Entry 5XUU (X-ray diffraction, 2.50 A resolution); this record covers chains A and C of the 4 polymer chains in the assembly.

== Chain A ==
Name: LbCpf1
From: Lachnospiraceae bacterium ND2006
Amino-acid sequence (1231 residues; row label = number of the first residue in the row; numbers below 1 keep their minus sign (Gly-2 is residue -2)):
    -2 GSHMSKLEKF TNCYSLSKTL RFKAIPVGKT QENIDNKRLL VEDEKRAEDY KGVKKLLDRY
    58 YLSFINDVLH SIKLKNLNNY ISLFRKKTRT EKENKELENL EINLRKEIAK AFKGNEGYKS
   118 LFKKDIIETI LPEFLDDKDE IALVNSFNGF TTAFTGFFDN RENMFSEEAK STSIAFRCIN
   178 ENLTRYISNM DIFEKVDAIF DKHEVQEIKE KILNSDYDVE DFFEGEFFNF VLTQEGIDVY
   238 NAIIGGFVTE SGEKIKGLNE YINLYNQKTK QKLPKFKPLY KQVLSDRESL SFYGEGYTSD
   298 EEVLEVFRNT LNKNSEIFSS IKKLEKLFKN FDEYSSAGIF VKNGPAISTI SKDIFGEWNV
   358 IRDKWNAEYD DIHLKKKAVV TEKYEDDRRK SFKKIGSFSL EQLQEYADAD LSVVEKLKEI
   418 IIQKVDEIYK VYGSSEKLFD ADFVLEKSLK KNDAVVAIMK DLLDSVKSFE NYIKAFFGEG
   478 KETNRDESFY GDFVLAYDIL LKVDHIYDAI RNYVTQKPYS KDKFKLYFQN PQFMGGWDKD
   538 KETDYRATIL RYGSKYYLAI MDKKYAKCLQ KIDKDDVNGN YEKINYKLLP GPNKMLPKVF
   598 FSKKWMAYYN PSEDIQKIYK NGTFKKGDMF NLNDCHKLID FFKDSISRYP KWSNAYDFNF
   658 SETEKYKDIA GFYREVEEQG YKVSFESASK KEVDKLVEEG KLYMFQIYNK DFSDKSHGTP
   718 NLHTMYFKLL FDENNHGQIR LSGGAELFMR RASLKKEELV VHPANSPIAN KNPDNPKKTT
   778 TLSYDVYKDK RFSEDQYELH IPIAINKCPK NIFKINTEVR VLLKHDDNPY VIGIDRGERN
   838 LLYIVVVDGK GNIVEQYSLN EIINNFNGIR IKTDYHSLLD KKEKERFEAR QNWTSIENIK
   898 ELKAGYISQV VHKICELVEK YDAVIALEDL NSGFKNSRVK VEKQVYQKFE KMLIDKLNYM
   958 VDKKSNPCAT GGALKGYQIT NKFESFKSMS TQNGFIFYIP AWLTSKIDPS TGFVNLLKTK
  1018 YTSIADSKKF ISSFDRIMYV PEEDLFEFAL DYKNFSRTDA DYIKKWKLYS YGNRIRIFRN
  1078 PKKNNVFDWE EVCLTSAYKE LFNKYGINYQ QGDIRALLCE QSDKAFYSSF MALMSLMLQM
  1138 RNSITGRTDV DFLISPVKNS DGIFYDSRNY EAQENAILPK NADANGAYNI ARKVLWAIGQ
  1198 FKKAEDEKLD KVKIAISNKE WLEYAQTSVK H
Not modelled in the structure: -2 to 0, 372-376, 1077-1084, 1227-1228
Bound ions: Mg2+: Thr716 (shared with 1 residue of chain B)
From the paper describing this entry:
  - binding site for the 29-nt DNA strand (chain C): Lys538, Tyr542
  - conformationally variable residues (order/disorder transition): Lys595
  - catalytic residues: Arg1138 (proposed by the authors, not directly observed)
  - mutagenesis - D832A, E925A, D1180A: abolished catalytic activity
  - mutagenesis - R1138A: decreased catalytic activity

== Chain C ==
Molecule: 29-nt DNA strand
Sequence (29 nucleotides; numbered -19 to 9; the number before each row is that of its first residue; numbers below 1 keep their minus sign (DG-19 is residue -19)):
   -19 GCCAAGCGCA CCTAATTTCC TGGAGGACG

== Chain A / chain C interface ==
Contacting residue pairs (79):
  Ser14(A) with DC0(C), base contact
  Asp156(A) with DC-1(C), sugar contact
  Asn160(A) with DT-2(C), hydrogen bond to the sugar
  Lys167(A) with DT-3(C), phosphate contact; DT-2(C), salt bridge to the phosphate
  Ser168(A) with DT-4(C), hydrogen bond to the phosphate; DT-3(C), hydrogen bond to the phosphate
  Thr169(A) with DT-3(C), sugar contact
  Gly242(A) with DG-14(C), phosphate contact
  Gly243(A) with DC-13(C), sugar contact
  Val245(A) with DC-13(C), sugar contact
  Lys251(A) with DG-14(C), sugar contact; DC-13(C), sugar contact
  Asn256(A) with DA-15(C), phosphate contact; DG-14(C), hydrogen bond to the phosphate
  Glu257(A) with DG-14(C), sugar contact
  Asn260(A) with DA-16(C), hydrogen bond to the base; DA-15(C), hydrogen bond to the sugar
  Gln264(A) with DA-16(C), sugar contact
  Lys272(A) with DA-15(C), phosphate contact
  Ser286(A) with DG-12(C), hydrogen bond to the phosphate
  Ser288(A) with DC-13(C), hydrogen bond to the phosphate
  Tyr290(A) with DG-12(C), sugar contact; DC-11(C), sugar contact
  Ser345(A) with DG-19(C), base contact
  Lys349(A) with DG-19(C), hydrogen bond to the sugar
  Trp355(A) with DG-19(C), hydrogen bond to the base
  Arg508(A) with DG-12(C), base contact
  Asn509(A) with DC-11(C), sugar contact; DA-10(C), sugar contact
  Thr512(A) with DA-10(C), hydrogen bond to the sugar; DC-9(C), sugar contact
  Gln513(A) with DA-10(C), phosphate contact; DC-9(C), phosphate contact
  Lys514(A) with DC-9(C), hydrogen bond to the phosphate
  Gly533(A) with DG2(C), phosphate contact
  Trp534(A) with DG2(C), phosphate contact
  Asp535(A) with DG2(C), hydrogen bond to the phosphate; DG3(C), phosphate contact
  Asp537(A) with DG3(C), phosphate contact
  Lys538(A) with DG2(C), sugar contact; DG3(C), hydrogen bond to the base
  Tyr542(A) with DG2(C), hydrogen bond to the phosphate
  Lys584(A) with DG3(C), salt bridge to the phosphate
  Leu585(A) with DT1(C), phosphate contact; DG2(C), sugar contact
  Pro587(A) with DG2(C), sugar contact
  Met592(A) with DG2(C), phosphate contact; DG3(C), sugar contact
  Lys595(A) with DG2(C), base contact
  Val596(A) with DG3(C), sugar contact
  Ser599(A) with DA4(C), phosphate contact; DG5(C), phosphate contact
  Lys600(A) with DG5(C), hydrogen bond to the phosphate
  Lys601(A) with DG5(C), hydrogen bond to the phosphate
  Tyr646(A) with DG3(C), hydrogen bond to the phosphate; DA4(C), hydrogen bond to the phosphate
  Lys648(A) with DG3(C), salt bridge to the phosphate
  Trp649(A) with DG3(C), hydrogen bond to the phosphate
  Ser739(A) with DC0(C), phosphate contact; DT1(C), phosphate contact
  Gly740(A) with DC0(C), hydrogen bond to the phosphate; DT1(C), hydrogen bond to the phosphate
  Pro799(A) with DC0(C), base contact
  Arg883(A) with DC-8(C), hydrogen bond to the phosphate; DT-7(C), salt bridge to the phosphate
  Ile893(A) with DC-9(C), sugar contact; DC-8(C), sugar contact
  Asn895(A) with DC-8(C), sugar contact; DT-7(C), hydrogen bond to the phosphate
  Ile896(A) with DT-7(C), hydrogen bond to the phosphate
  Lys897(A) with DT-7(C), salt bridge to the phosphate; DA-6(C), phosphate contact
  Gln944(A) with DA-5(C), phosphate contact
  Lys945(A) with DA-6(C), salt bridge to the phosphate
  Ser982(A) with DT-4(C), phosphate contact
  Phe983(A) with DT-4(C), hydrogen bond to the phosphate
  Lys984(A) with DT-4(C), hydrogen bond to the phosphate; DT-3(C), phosphate contact
Other interface residues (no listed pair), chain A (64 interface residues in all): Asn157, Ala166, Ile241, Tyr583, Leu738, Lys948, Phe980

== Summary ==
The interface between chain A and chain C involves 64 residues on one side and 23 on the other; the contacts
include 27 hydrogen bonds and 6 salt bridges. Among the polar pairs are Asn260(A)-DA-16(C), Trp355(A)-DG-19(C)
and Lys538(A)-DG3(C). The paper reports the catalytic residue Arg1138(A); D832A, E925A and D1180A of chain A
abolish catalytic activity.
Here chain A is LbCpf1 (Lachnospiraceae bacterium ND2006) and chain C is a 29-nt DNA strand. Entry 5XUU
(Crystal structure of Lachnospiraceae bacterium ND2006 Cpf1 in complex with crRNA and target DNA (TCCA PAM))
was determined by X-ray diffraction, deposited together with 5XUS, 5XUT and 5XUZ.
